PDB entry 8AXF | X-ray diffraction, 2.54 A resolution | chains Q and B of the 5 polymer chains in the assembly

[Chain Q]
Molecule: 42-nt RNA strand
Sequence (42 nucleotides; each row starts with the number of its first residue):
     1 UUUUUUUUUUUUUUUUUUUUUUUUUUUUUUUUUUUUUUUUUU
Bound ions: Mg2+ site 1: U9, U10 (shared with 1 residue of chain A); Mg2+ site 2 near U19 (its only coordinating residue here); Mg2+ site 3: U30, U31 (shared with 1 residue of chain D)

[Chain B]
Name: Nucleocapsid protein
Source organism: Emaravirus fici
Notes: fragment: nucleoprotein; engineered mutation(s): N45
UniProtKB: I2FFM8 (I2FFM8_9VIRU); residues 0-314 here correspond to UniProt positions 1-315 (UniProt number = residue number + 1)
Chain sequence (315 residues; each row starts with the number of its first residue; numbering starts at 0):
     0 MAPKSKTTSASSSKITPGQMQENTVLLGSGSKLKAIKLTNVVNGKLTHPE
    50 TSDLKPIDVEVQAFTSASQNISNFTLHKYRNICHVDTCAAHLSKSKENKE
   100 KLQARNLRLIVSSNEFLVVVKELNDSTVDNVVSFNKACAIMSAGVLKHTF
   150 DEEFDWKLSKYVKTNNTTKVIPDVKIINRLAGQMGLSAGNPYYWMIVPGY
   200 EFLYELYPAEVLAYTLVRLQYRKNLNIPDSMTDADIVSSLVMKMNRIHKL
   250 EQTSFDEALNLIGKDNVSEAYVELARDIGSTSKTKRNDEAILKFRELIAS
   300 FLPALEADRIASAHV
Unresolved in the structure: 0-52, 68-70, 312-314
Cystine bridges: Cys82-Cys87
Reported in the primary citation:
  - binding site for the 42-nt RNA strand (chain Q): Phe201, Pro227

[Chain Q / chain B interface]
Residue-residue contacts (58; chain Q residue first):
  U9(Q) - Phe63(B)  base contact
  U10(Q) - Asn244(B)  hydrogen bond to the phosphate
  U11(Q) - Met241(B)  phosphate contact
  U11(Q) - Asn244(B)  hydrogen bond to the phosphate
  U11(Q) - Arg245(B)  hydrogen bond to the phosphate
  U12(Q) - Leu122(B)  hydrogen bond to the sugar
  U12(Q) - Asn123(B)  hydrogen bond to the sugar
  U12(Q) - Lys135(B)  hydrogen bond to the phosphate
  U12(Q) - Phe201(B)  phosphate contact
  U12(Q) - Met241(B)  phosphate contact
  U12(Q) - Lys242(B)  salt bridge to the phosphate
  U12(Q) - Arg245(B)  salt bridge to the phosphate
  U13(Q) - Lys120(B)  phosphate contact
  U13(Q) - Glu121(B)  sugar contact
  U13(Q) - Leu122(B)  sugar contact
  U13(Q) - Asn123(B)  hydrogen bond to the sugar
  U13(Q) - Ser132(B)  hydrogen bond to the phosphate
  U13(Q) - Asn134(B)  phosphate contact
  U13(Q) - Lys135(B)  salt bridge to the phosphate
  U13(Q) - Phe201(B)  phosphate contact
  U14(Q) - Lys120(B)  phosphate contact
  U14(Q) - Asn134(B)  hydrogen bond to the base
  U14(Q) - Ser238(B)  base contact
  U15(Q) - Lys98(B)  phosphate contact
  U15(Q) - Asn134(B)  hydrogen bond to the base
  U15(Q) - Met230(B)  hydrogen bond to the sugar
  U16(Q) - Arg217(B)  hydrogen bond to the base
  U16(Q) - Ile226(B)  sugar contact
  U16(Q) - Pro227(B)  sugar contact
  U16(Q) - Met230(B)  sugar contact
  U17(Q) - Leu179(B)  base contact
  U17(Q) - Gln182(B)  sugar contact
  U17(Q) - Pro197(B)  base contact
  U17(Q) - Tyr213(B)  base contact
  U17(Q) - Arg217(B)  hydrogen bond to the base
  U17(Q) - Leu224(B)  hydrogen bond to the sugar
  U17(Q) - Asn225(B)  sugar contact
  U18(Q) - Lys95(B)  base contact
  U18(Q) - Arg178(B)  sugar contact
  U18(Q) - Leu179(B)  base contact
  U18(Q) - Gln182(B)  sugar contact
  U18(Q) - Asn225(B)  hydrogen bond to the phosphate
  U19(Q) - Ile176(B)  base contact
  U19(Q) - Arg178(B)  sugar contact
  U19(Q) - Gly181(B)  sugar contact
  U19(Q) - Gln182(B)  sugar contact
  U20(Q) - Gln182(B)  hydrogen bond to the sugar
  U20(Q) - Asn223(B)  sugar contact
  U20(Q) - Gly278(B)  base contact
  U20(Q) - Ser279(B)  base contact
  U20(Q) - Thr280(B)  hydrogen bond to the sugar
  U20(Q) - Ser281(B)  sugar contact
  U21(Q) - Asn225(B)  hydrogen bond to the phosphate
  U21(Q) - Ser281(B)  phosphate contact
  U21(Q) - Lys282(B)  hydrogen bond to the phosphate
  U21(Q) - Arg285(B)  salt bridge to the phosphate
  U22(Q) - Arg285(B)  salt bridge to the phosphate
  U24(Q) - Lys282(B)  base contact
Other interface residues (no listed pair), chain B (37 interface residues in all): Asp234

[In short]
The interface between chain Q and chain B involves 15 residues on one side and 37 on the other, with 19
hydrogen bonds and 5 salt bridges. Polar pairs include U14(Q)-Asn134(B), U15(Q)-Asn134(B) and
U16(Q)-Arg217(B). From the paper: a binding site for the 42-nt RNA strand (chain Q) at Phe201(B) and
Pro227(B).
Here chain Q is a 42-nt RNA strand and chain B is Nucleocapsid protein (Emaravirus fici). Entry 8AXF (Crystal
structure of FMV N bound to 42-mer ssRNA) was determined by X-ray diffraction, deposited together with 8AX4.
